8PP3 - chains E and F of the 6 polymer chains in the assembly; structure by X-ray diffraction, 1.55 A resolution.

== Chain E (and F) ==
Protein: Ferritin heavy chain
From: Homo sapiens
Notes: EC 1.16.3.1; chain F of this document is another copy of the same molecule, construct and numbering; everything in this record applies to it too
UniProtKB: P02794 (FRIH_HUMAN); residues 0-182 here correspond to UniProt positions 1-183 (UniProt number = residue number + 1)
Chain sequence (183 residues; numbered 0 to 182; the number before each row is that of its first residue; numbering starts at 0):
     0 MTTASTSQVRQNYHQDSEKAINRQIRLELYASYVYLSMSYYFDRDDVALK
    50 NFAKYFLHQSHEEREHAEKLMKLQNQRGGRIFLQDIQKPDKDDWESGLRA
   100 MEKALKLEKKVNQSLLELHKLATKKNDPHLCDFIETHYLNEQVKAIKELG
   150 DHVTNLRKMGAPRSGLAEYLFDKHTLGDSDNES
Not modelled in the structure: 0-4, 177-182
Differences from the reference sequence: engineered mutation Lys-18 (Ala19 in P02794), Arg-25 (Asn26 in P02794), Gln-86 (Lys87 in P02794), Lys-90 (Cys91 in P02794), Arg-98 (Asn99 in P02794), Lys-102 (Cys103 in P02794), Lys-105 (His106 in P02794), Lys-109 (Asn110 in P02794), Lys-123 (Asp124 in P02794), Arg-162 (Glu163 in P02794)
Bound ions: Fe ion: Glu-27, Glu-62, His-65
UniProt features mapped onto this chain:
  - binding site (Fe cation): Glu-27, Glu-62, His-65, Glu-107, Gln-141
  - site: Arg-22 (Essential for association with cargo receptor NCOA4)
  - modified residue: Met-0 (N-acetylmethionine), Thr-1 (N-acetylthreonine), Ser-178 (Phosphoserine), Ser-182 (Phosphoserine)

== Chain E / chain F interface ==
Pairs across the interface - 24 pairs, chain E then chain F:
  Asp-42(E) with Lys-146(F), hydrogen bond (backbone-side chain)
  Asp-44(E) with Lys-146(F); Gly-149(F); Asp-150(F); Thr-153(F), hydrogen bond (backbone-side chain)
  Asp-45(E) with Thr-153(F); Lys-157(F), hydrogen bond (backbone-side chain)
  Val-46(E) with Thr-153(F); Lys-157(F)
  Ala-47(E) with Asp-150(F); Asn-154(F), hydrogen bond (backbone-side chain)
  Leu-48(E) with Asn-154(F)
  Gly-164(E) with Lys-157(F)
  Leu-165(E) with Lys-157(F); Met-158(F)
  Tyr-168(E) with Asn-154(F); Met-158(F), hydrophobic; Leu-169(F); Phe-170(F); His-173(F); Thr-174(F), hydrogen bond
  Lys-172(E) with His-173(F), hydrogen bond (side chain-backbone); Thr-174(F), hydrogen bond
  His-173(E) with His-173(F), hydrogen bond
Other interface residues (no listed pair), chain E (13 interface residues in all): Arg-43, Leu-169

== In short ==
13 residues of chain E face 11 of chain F across their interface, with 8 hydrogen bonds. Polar contacts
include Asp-42(E)/Lys-146(F), Asp-44(E)/Thr-153(F) and Asp-45(E)/Lys-157(F). The Fe ion site is built by
Glu-27(E), Glu-62(E) and His-65(E). UniProt lists 5 Fe cation-binding residues on chain E.
Chain E and chain F are both Ferritin heavy chain (Homo sapiens); the structure, Binary crystal structure of
positively supercharged ferritin variant Ftn(pos) and crystal contact tuned negatively supercharged ferritin
..., was determined by X-ray diffraction (same publication as 8PP2, 8PP4 and 8PP5).
